PDB entry 7EJ8 | electron microscopy, 3.00 A resolution | chains A and B of the 5 polymer chains in the assembly

== Chain A ==
Protein: Guanine nucleotide-binding protein G(o) subunit alpha
From: Homo sapiens
UniProt: P09471 (GNAO_HUMAN); numbering as in UniProt (aligned over 1-354)
Sequence (354 residues; row label = number of the first residue in the row):
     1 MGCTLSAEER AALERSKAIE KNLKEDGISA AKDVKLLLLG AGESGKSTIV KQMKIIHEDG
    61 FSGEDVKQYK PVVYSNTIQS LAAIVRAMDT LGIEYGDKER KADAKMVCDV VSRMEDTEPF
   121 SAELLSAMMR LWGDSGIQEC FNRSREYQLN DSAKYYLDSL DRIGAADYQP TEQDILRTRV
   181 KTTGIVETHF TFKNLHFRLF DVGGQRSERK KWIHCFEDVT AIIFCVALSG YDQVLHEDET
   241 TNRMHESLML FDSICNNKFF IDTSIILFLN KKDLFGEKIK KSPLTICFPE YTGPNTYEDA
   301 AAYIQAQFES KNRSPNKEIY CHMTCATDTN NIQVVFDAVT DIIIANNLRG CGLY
Not modelled in the structure: 1-3, 54-182, 235-241
Curated features (UniProtKB/Swiss-Prot):
  - region: Lys35 to Thr48 (G1 motif), Asp174 to Thr182 (G2 motif), Phe197 to Arg206 (G3 motif), Ile266 to Asp273 (G4 motif), Thr324 to Thr329 (G5 motif)
  - binding site (GTP): Glu43, Lys46, Ser47, Thr48, Ser152, Leu176, Arg177, Thr178, Arg179, Asn270, Asp273, Cys325
  - binding site (Mg(2+)): Ser47, Thr182
  - modified residue: Arg179 (ADP-ribosylarginine), Gln205 (5-glutamyl histamine), Cys351 (ADP-ribosylcysteine)
  - lipidation: Gly2 (N-myristoyl glycine), Cys3 (S-palmitoyl cysteine), Cys351 (S-palmitoyl cysteine)
  - natural variant: Gly40 (G40R: In DEE17 and NEDIM; G40W: Found in a patient with intractable early-onset epilepsy), Ser47 (S47G: In NEDIM), Gln52 (Q52P: Found in a patient with intractable early-onset epilepsy; Q52R: In DEE17), Ile56 (I56T: In NEDIM), Asp174 (D174G: In DEE17), Thr191 to Phe197 (deletion: In DEE17), Gly203 (G203R: In DEE17), Arg209 (R209C: In DEE17 and NEDIM; R209G: In NEDIM; R209H: In NEDIM; R209L: In NEDIM), Ala227 (A227V: In NEDIM), Glu246 (E246G: In NEDIM; E246K: In NEDIM), Ile279 (I279N: In DEE17)
  - mutagenesis: Cys351 (C351A: Strong loss of binding to ADGRG3)

== Chain B ==
Protein: Guanine nucleotide-binding protein G(I)/G(S)/G(T) subunit beta-1
From: Homo sapiens
UniProt: P62873 (GBB1_HUMAN); residue numbers follow UniProt; this construct covers 2-340
Sequence (349 residues; numbered -8 to 340; the number before each row is that of its first residue; numbers below 1 keep their minus sign (His-8 is residue -8)):
    -8 HHHHHHGSSG SELDQLRQEA EQLKNQIRDA RKACADATLS QITNNIDPVG RIQMRTRRTL
    52 RGHLAKIYAM HWGTDSRLLV SASQDGKLII WDSYTTNKVH AIPLRSSWVM TCAYAPSGNY
   112 VACGGLDNIC SIYNLKTREG NVRVSRELAG HTGYLSCCRF LDDNQIVTSS GDTTCALWDI
   172 ETGQQTTTFT GHTGDVMSLS LAPDTRLFVS GACDASAKLW DVREGMCRQT FTGHESDINA
   232 ICFFPNGNAF ATGSDDATCR LFDLRADQEL MTYSHDNIIC GITSVSFSKS GRLLLAGYDD
   292 FNCNVWDALK ADRAGVLAGH DNRVSCLGVT DDGMAVATGS WDSFLKIWN
Not modelled in the structure: -8 to 5
Sequence notes: expression tag (-8 to 1)
Curated features (UniProtKB/Swiss-Prot):
  - modified residue: Ser2 (N-acetylserine), His266 (Phosphohistidine)
  - natural variant: Leu30 (L30F: In MRD42; uncertain significance), Arg52 (R52G: In MRD42), Gly64 (G64V: In MRD42), Asp76 (D76E: In MRD42; D76G: In MRD42), Gly77 (G77S: In MRD42), Lys78 (K78R: In MRD42), Ile80 (I80N: In MRD42; I80T: In MRD42), His91 (H91R: In MRD42; uncertain significance), Ala92 (A92T: In MRD42), Pro94 (P94S: In MRD42), Leu95 (L95P: In MRD42), Arg96 (R96L: In MRD42), 5 further natural variant entries in UniProt

== How chain A and chain B interact ==
Pairs across the interface (35):
  Arg15(A) with Val90(B), hydrogen bond (side chain-backbone); His91(B)
  Ser16(A) with Asn88(B); Lys89(B)
  Ile19(A) with Lys89(B); Val90(B)
  Glu20(A) with Lys89(B), salt bridge
  Leu23(A) with Gly53(B); Lys78(B); Ile80(B), hydrophobic
  Asp26(A) with Lys78(B), salt bridge
  Gly27(A) with Leu55(B)
  Thr183(A) with Asn119(B), hydrogen bond
  Gly184(A) with Asn119(B)
  Ile185(A) with Trp99(B); Leu117(B)
  Phe200(A) with Trp99(B), hydrophobic
  Gln205(A) with Leu117(B); Asn119(B), hydrogen bond; Tyr145(B)
  Ser207(A) with Tyr145(B); Gly162(B), hydrogen bond (side chain-backbone); Asp186(B)
  Lys210(A) with Asp228(B), salt bridge
  Lys211(A) with Tyr145(B); Met188(B); Cys204(B), hydrogen bond; Asp228(B), salt bridge
  Trp212(A) with Tyr145(B)
  His214(A) with Lys57(B); Tyr59(B), hydrogen bond; Trp332(B)
  Cys215(A) with Tyr59(B)
  Phe216(A) with Trp99(B), hydrophobic
  Glu217(A) with Lys57(B), salt bridge
Other interface residues (no listed pair), chain A (21 interface residues in all): Asp218
Other interface residues (no listed pair), chain B (27 interface residues in all): Arg52, Gln75, Ala92, Met101, Thr143, Gly144, Asn230

== In short ==
21 residues of chain A face 27 of chain B across their interface; the contacts include 6 hydrogen bonds and 5
salt bridges. Polar contacts include Glu20(A)-Lys89(B), Asp26(A)-Lys78(B) and Lys210(A)-Asp228(B).
Here chain A is Guanine nucleotide-binding protein G(o) subunit alpha and chain B is Guanine
nucleotide-binding protein G(I)/G(S)/G(T) subunit beta-1, both from Homo sapiens. Entry 7EJ8 (Structure of the
alpha2A-adrenergic receptor GoA signaling complex bound to brimonidine) was determined by electron microscopy
together with 7EJ0, 7EJA and 7EJK from the same study.
